Entry 7YZD (X-ray diffraction, 2.13 A resolution); this record covers chains A and C of the 3 polymer chains in the assembly.

Chain A:
Protein: Forkhead box protein H1
From: Danio rerio
UniProt: Q9I9E1 (FOXH1_DANRE); residues 86-210 here = UniProt positions 86-210
Amino-acid sequence (125 residues; each row starts with the number of its first residue):
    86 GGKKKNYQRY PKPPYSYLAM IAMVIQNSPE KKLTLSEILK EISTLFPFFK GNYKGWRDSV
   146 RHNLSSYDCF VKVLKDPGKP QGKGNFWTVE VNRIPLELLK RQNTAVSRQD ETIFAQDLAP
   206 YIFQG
Unresolved in the structure: 86-91, 194-198, 209-210
Curated features (UniProtKB/Swiss-Prot):
  - DNA-binding region: Lys97 to Arg193 (Fork-head)
  - mutagenesis: Arg94 (R94H: In sur(m768); loss of function), Lys97 (K97N: In sur(ty68b); loss of function)
Reported in the primary citation:
  - binding site for the 16-nt DNA strand (chain C): Tyr92
  - mutagenesis - R94H, K97N: decreased binding to Gsc-NCP

Chain C:
Molecule: 16-nt DNA strand
Sequence (16 nucleotides; each row starts with the number of its first residue):
     1 TCTCAGTAAA CAATCT

Chain A / chain C interface:
Pairs across the interface - 31 pairs, chain A then chain C:
  Tyr92(A) - DG6(C)  hydrogen bond to the base
  Tyr92(A) - DT7(C)  hydrogen bond to the sugar
  Gln93(A) - DT7(C)  sugar contact
  Arg94(A) - DA5(C)  base contact
  Arg94(A) - DG6(C)  phosphate contact
  Arg94(A) - DT7(C)  phosphate contact
  Tyr95(A) - DT7(C)  hydrogen bond to the phosphate
  Tyr95(A) - DA8(C)  hydrogen bond to the phosphate
  Lys97(A) - DG6(C)  salt bridge to the phosphate
  Lys97(A) - DT7(C)  phosphate contact
  Tyr100(A) - DG6(C)  phosphate contact
  Ser101(A) - DG6(C)  phosphate contact
  Tyr102(A) - DG6(C)  hydrogen bond to the phosphate
  Tyr102(A) - DT7(C)  hydrogen bond to the phosphate
  Tyr138(A) - DT7(C)  sugar contact
  Tyr138(A) - DA8(C)  hydrogen bond to the phosphate
  Asp143(A) - DA8(C)  base contact
  Asp143(A) - DA9(C)  hydrogen bond to the base
  Ser144(A) - DT7(C)  base contact
  His147(A) - DT7(C)  hydrogen bond to the base
  His147(A) - DA8(C)  base contact
  Tyr152(A) - DA5(C)  hydrogen bond to the phosphate
  Gln166(A) - DT14(C)  sugar contact
  Gly167(A) - DT14(C)  phosphate contact
  Gly167(A) - DC15(C)  phosphate contact
  Lys168(A) - DA13(C)  base contact
  Lys168(A) - DT14(C)  phosphate contact
  Lys168(A) - DC15(C)  hydrogen bond to the phosphate
  Leu183(A) - DA5(C)  sugar contact
  Gln187(A) - DA5(C)  hydrogen bond to the phosphate
  Gln187(A) - DG6(C)  hydrogen bond to the phosphate
Interface residues without a listed pair, chain A (20 interface residues in all): Gly140, Arg146
Interface residues without a listed pair, chain C (10 interface residues in all): DA10, DA12

In short:
The interface between chain A and chain C involves 20 residues on one side and 10 on the other; the contacts
include 13 hydrogen bonds and 1 salt bridge. Among the polar pairs are Tyr92(A)-DG6(C), Asp143(A)-DA9(C) and
His147(A)-DT7(C). The paper reports a binding site for the 16-nt DNA strand (chain C) at Tyr92(A); R94H and
K97N of chain A reduce binding to Gsc-NCP.
Chain A is Forkhead box protein H1 (Danio rerio) and chain C is a 16-nt DNA strand; the structure, Crystal
structure of the zebrafish FoxH1 bound to the TGTTTACT site (fkh motif GTAAACA), was determined by X-ray
diffraction together with 7YZ7, 7YZA, 7YZB, 7YZC, 7YZE, 7YZF and 7YZG from the same study.
